Entry 1W73 (X-ray diffraction, 2.10 A resolution); this record covers chains B and C of the 4 polymer chains in the assembly.

[Chain B (and C)]
Protein: 2,4-dienoyl-CoA reductase
From: Homo sapiens
Notes: EC 1.3.1.34; chain C of this document is another copy of the same molecule, construct and numbering; everything in this record applies to it too
Reference sequence: Q16698 (DECR_HUMAN); residue numbers follow UniProt; this construct covers 35-335
Sequence (302 residues; numbered 34 to 335; the number before each row is that of its first residue):
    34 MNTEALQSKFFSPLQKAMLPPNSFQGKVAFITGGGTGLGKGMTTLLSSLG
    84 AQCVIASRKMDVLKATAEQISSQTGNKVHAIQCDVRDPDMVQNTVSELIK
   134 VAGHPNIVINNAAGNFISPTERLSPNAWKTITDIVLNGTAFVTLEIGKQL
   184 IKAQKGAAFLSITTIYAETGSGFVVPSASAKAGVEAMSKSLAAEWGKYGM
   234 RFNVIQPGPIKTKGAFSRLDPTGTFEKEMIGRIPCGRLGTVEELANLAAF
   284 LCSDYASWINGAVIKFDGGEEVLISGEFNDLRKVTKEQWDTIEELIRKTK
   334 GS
Disordered / not traced: 245-258, 330-335 (chain C: 34-35, 246-254, 329-335)
Modified positions: Mse-34, Mse-51, Mse-75, Mse-93, Mse-123, Mse-220, Mse-233, Mse-262 (selenomethionine; parent Met)
Residues lining bound ligands: NADP (NAP; NADP nicotinamide-adenine-dinucleotide phosphate): Gly-66, Thr-69, Gly-70, Leu-71, Gly-72, Ala-89, Ser-90, Arg-91, Lys-92, Cys-116, Asp-117, Val-118, Arg-119, Asn-144, Ala-145, Ala-146, Ile-167, Ile-195, Thr-196, Thr-197, Lys-214, Pro-240, Gly-241, Pro-242, Ile-243

[How chain B and chain C interact]
Residue-residue contacts - 68 pairs, chain B then chain C:
  Ile-150(B) with Leu-314(C), hydrophobic; Trp-322(C); Glu-326(C)
  Ser-151(B) with Glu-326(C)
  Pro-152(B) with Trp-322(C)
  Arg-155(B) with Lys-319(C); Trp-322(C); Asp-323(C), salt bridge
  Thr-197(B) with Glu-310(C)
  Ile-198(B) with Glu-310(C)
  Tyr-199(B) with Glu-310(C); Phe-311(C), hydrophobic
  Thr-202(B) with Ser-308(C)
  Gly-203(B) with Gly-309(C)
  Ser-204(B) with Gly-309(C); Glu-310(C); Phe-311(C), hydrogen bond (side chain-backbone); Asn-312(C)
  Gly-205(B) with Phe-311(C); Asn-312(C), hydrogen bond (backbone-side chain)
  Phe-206(B) with Phe-311(C); Leu-314(C); Arg-315(C); Trp-322(C), hydrophobic
  Val-207(B) with Phe-311(C), hydrophobic
  Pro-242(B) with Glu-310(C)
  Glu-261(B) with Asp-313(C)
  Mse-262(B) with Phe-311(C), hydrophobic
  Arg-265(B) with Glu-310(C), hydrogen bond (side chain-backbone); Asp-313(C), salt bridge
  Glu-303(B) with Glu-310(C)
  Glu-304(B) with Ser-308(C)
  Ile-307(B) with Ile-307(C); Ser-308(C); Gly-309(C); Glu-310(C)
  Ser-308(B) with Thr-202(C); Glu-304(C); Ile-307(C); Ser-308(C)
  Gly-309(B) with Gly-203(C); Ser-204(C)
  Glu-310(B) with Ile-198(C); Tyr-199(C); Ser-204(C); Pro-242(C); Arg-265(C), hydrogen bond (backbone-side chain); Glu-303(C); Ile-307(C)
  Phe-311(B) with Tyr-199(C), hydrophobic; Ser-204(C), hydrogen bond (backbone-side chain); Gly-205(C); Phe-206(C); Val-207(C), hydrophobic
  Asn-312(B) with Ser-204(C); Gly-205(C), hydrogen bond (side chain-backbone)
  Asp-313(B) with Arg-265(C), salt bridge
  Leu-314(B) with Ile-150(C), hydrophobic; Phe-206(C)
  Arg-315(B) with Phe-206(C)
  Lys-319(B) with Arg-155(C)
  Trp-322(B) with Ile-150(C); Pro-152(C); Arg-155(C); Phe-206(C), hydrophobic
  Asp-323(B) with Arg-155(C), salt bridge
  Glu-326(B) with Ile-150(C); Ser-151(C)
Also at the interface, not in a pair above, chain C (31 interface residues in all): Thr-197, Phe-258

[Summary]
32 residues of chain B face 31 of chain C across their interface, with 6 hydrogen bonds and 4 salt bridges.
Polar pairs include Arg-155(B)/Asp-323(C), Arg-265(B)/Asp-313(C) and Ser-204(B)/Phe-311(C). Bound to chain B:
NADP.
Both chains are 2,4-dienoyl-CoA reductase (Homo sapiens). Entry 1W73 (Binary structure of human DECR solved by
SeMet SAD) was determined by X-ray diffraction (same publication as 1W6U and 1W8D).
